PDB entry 6HJ6 | X-ray diffraction, 1.98 A resolution | chain A

== Chain A ==
Name: Pre-glycoprotein polyprotein GP complex
Organism: Loei River mammarenavirus
UniProt: A0A023J4Z7 (A0A023J4Z7_9VIRU); residues 80-238 here = UniProt positions 80-238
Chain sequence (171 residues; each row starts with the number of its first residue):
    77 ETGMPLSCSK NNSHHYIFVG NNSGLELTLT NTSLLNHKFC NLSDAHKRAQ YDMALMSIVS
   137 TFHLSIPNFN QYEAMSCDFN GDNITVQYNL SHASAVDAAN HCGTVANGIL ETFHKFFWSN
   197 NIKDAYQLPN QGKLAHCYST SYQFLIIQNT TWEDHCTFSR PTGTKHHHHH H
Not modelled in the structure: 77-81, 241-247
Sequence notes: expression tag (77-79, 239-247)
Disulfide bonds: C84-C232, C116-C153, C178-C213
Covalently attached groups: N-acetylglucosamine (NAG) linked to N87, N107, N159, N165, N225
What the authors report for this chain:
  - post-translational modification sites: N87, N107, N159, N165, N225

== In short ==
N-acetylglucosamine is covalently linked to N87, N107, N159, N165 and N225. From the paper: modification sites
N87, N107 and N159 among others.
Chain A is Pre-glycoprotein polyprotein GP complex (Loei River mammarenavirus); the structure, Crystal
structure of Loei River virus GP1 glycoprotein at pH 5.0, was determined by X-ray diffraction together with
6HJ4, 6HJ5 and 6HJC from the same study.
